Entry 6UGE (electron microscopy, 3.60 A resolution); this record covers chains A and B of the 7 polymer chains in the assembly.

Chain A (and B):
Molecule: Meiotic spindle formation protein mei-1
From: Caenorhabditis elegans
Notes: EC 5.6.1.1; chain B of this document is another copy of the same molecule, construct and numbering; everything in this record applies to it too
UniProtKB: P34808 (KTNA1_CAEEL); residues 1-472 here = UniProt positions 1-472
Amino-acid sequence (490 residues; each row starts with the number of its first residue; numbers below 1 keep their minus sign (Gly-17 is residue -17)):
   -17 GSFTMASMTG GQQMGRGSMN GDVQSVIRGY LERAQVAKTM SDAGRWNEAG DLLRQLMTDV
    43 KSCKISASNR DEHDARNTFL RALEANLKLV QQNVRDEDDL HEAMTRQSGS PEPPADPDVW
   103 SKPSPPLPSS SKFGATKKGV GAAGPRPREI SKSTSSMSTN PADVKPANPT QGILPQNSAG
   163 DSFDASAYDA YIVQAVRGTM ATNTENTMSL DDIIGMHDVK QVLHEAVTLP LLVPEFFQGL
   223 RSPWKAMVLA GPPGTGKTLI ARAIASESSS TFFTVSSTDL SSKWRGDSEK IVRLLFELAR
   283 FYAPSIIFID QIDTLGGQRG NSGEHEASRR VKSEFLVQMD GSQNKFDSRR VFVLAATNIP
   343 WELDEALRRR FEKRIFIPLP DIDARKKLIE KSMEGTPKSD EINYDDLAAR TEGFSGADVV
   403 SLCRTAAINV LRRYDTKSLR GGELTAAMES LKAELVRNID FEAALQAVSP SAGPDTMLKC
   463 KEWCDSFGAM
Unresolved in the structure: -17 to 155, 183-187, 324-331 (chain B: -17 to 155, 183-186, 323-330)
Differences from the reference sequence: expression tag (-17 to 0); engineered mutation Gln293 (Glu in P34808)
Swiss-Prot annotation at these positions:
  - binding site (ATP): Gly233 to Thr240, Arg351, Arg352
  - modified residue: Ser92 (Phosphoserine)
Reported in the primary citation:
  - binding site for Polyglutamate peptide: Lys265, Trp266, Arg267, His307
  - mutagenesis - K265A, W266A, R267A, R301A, H307A, E308A: decreased catalytic activity on basal ATPase
  - mutagenesis - K265A, W266A: decreased catalytic activity on isolated beta-tubulin peptide
  - mutagenesis - Y170A: abolished catalytic activity on ATPase
  - mutagenesis - R267E, N340A: unchanged catalytic activity on basal ATPase
  - mutagenesis - R351A: abolished catalytic activity on basal and microtubule stimulated ATPase
  - mutagenesis - N340A: abolished catalytic activity on betaIVb-tail peptide
  - mutagenesis - F469A: abolished catalytic activity on basal and stimulated ATPase
  - mutagenesis - R128A/R130A/K134A: unchanged catalytic activity (basal ATP activity)
  - mutagenesis - R128A/R130A/K134A: decreased catalytic activity on microtubule stimulated ATPase
  - mutagenesis - K119A/K120A/R128A/R130A/K134A: decreased catalytic activity on basal and microtubule stimulated ATPase
  - mutagenesis - S135E: decreased catalytic activity on ATPase
  - mutagenesis - K265A, W266A, R267A, R301A, E308A, N340A: decreased catalytic activity on microtubule
  - mutagenesis - K265A, W266A: abolished catalytic activity on beta-tubulin peptide
  - mutagenesis - R267A: abolished catalytic activity on beta-tubulin tail
  - mutagenesis - R267E: abolished catalytic activity on beta-tail peptide
  - mutagenesis - E308A: decreased catalytic activity on beta-tail peptide
  - mutagenesis - H307A: unchanged catalytic activity on substrate

Chain A / chain B interface:
Residue-residue contacts - 10 pairs, chain A then chain B:
  Gly305(A) - Asn303(B)
  Gly305(A) - Glu306(B)
  Gly305(A) - Arg311(B)  hydrogen bond (backbone-side chain)
  Arg406(A) - Leu222(B)
  Ala409(A) - Arg223(B)
  Ile410(A) - Arg223(B)
  Arg414(A) - Gln203(B)  hydrogen bond
  Lys419(A) - Gln203(B)
  Lys419(A) - Glu207(B)
  Ser453(A) - Ser468(B)
Also at the interface, not in a pair above, chain A (13 interface residues in all): Ser304, Glu306, His307, Thr418, Met430, Gly455
Also at the interface, not in a pair above, chain B (13 interface residues in all): His206, Phe218, Ser224, Trp226, Ser304

Summary:
The chain A/chain B interface involves 13 residues from each chain; the contacts include 2 hydrogen bonds.
Among the polar pairs are Gly305(A)-Arg311(B) and Arg414(A)-Gln203(B). The paper reports a binding site for
Polyglutamate peptide at Lys265(A), Trp266(A) and Arg267(A) among others; K265A, W266A and R267A of chain A,
among others, reduce catalytic activity on basal ATPase; 14 substitutions were tested in all.
Chain A and chain B are both Meiotic spindle formation protein mei-1 (Caenorhabditis elegans); the structure,
Katanin hexamer in the ring conformation in complex with substrate, was determined by electron microscopy,
deposited together with 6UGD and 6UGF.
